PDB entry 5C0D | X-ray diffraction, 1.68 A resolution | chains A and C of the 3 polymer chains in the assembly

Chain A:
Name: HLA class I histocompatibility antigen, A-2 alpha chain
Source organism: Homo sapiens
UniProtKB: P01892 (1A02_HUMAN); residues 1-276 here correspond to UniProt positions 25-300 (UniProt number = residue number + 24)
Chain sequence (276 residues; row label = number of the first residue in the row):
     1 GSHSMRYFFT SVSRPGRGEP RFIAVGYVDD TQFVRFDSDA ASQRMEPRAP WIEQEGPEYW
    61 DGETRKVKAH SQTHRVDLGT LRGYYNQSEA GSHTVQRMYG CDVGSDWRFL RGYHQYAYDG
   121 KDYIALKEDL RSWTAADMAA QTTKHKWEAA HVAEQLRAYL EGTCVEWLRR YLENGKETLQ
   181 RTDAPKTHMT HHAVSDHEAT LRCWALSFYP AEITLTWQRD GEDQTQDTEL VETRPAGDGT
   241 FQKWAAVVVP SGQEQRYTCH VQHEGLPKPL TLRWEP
Disulfide bonds: Cys101-Cys164, Cys203-Cys259

Chain C:
Name: Marker peptide
Chain sequence (10 residues; row label = number of the first residue in the row):
     1 AQWGPDPAAA

Interface between chain A and chain C:
Contacting residue pairs (42):
  Met5(A) - Ala1(C)
  Tyr7(A) - Ala1(C)  hydrogen bond (side chain-backbone)
  Tyr7(A) - Gln2(C)  hydrogen bond (side chain-backbone)
  Phe9(A) - Gln2(C)
  Met45(A) - Gln2(C)
  Glu63(A) - Ala1(C)
  Glu63(A) - Gln2(C)  hydrogen bond
  Lys66(A) - Ala1(C)
  Lys66(A) - Gln2(C)  hydrogen bond (side chain-backbone)
  Lys66(A) - Trp3(C)
  Lys66(A) - Gly4(C)
  Lys66(A) - Pro5(C)
  Val67(A) - Gln2(C)
  Ala69(A) - Asp6(C)
  His70(A) - Asp6(C)
  His70(A) - Pro7(C)
  Thr73(A) - Asp6(C)  hydrogen bond
  Thr73(A) - Pro7(C)  hydrogen bond (side chain-backbone)
  Thr73(A) - Ala8(C)
  Thr73(A) - Ala9(C)
  Asp77(A) - Ala9(C)
  Asp77(A) - Ala10(C)  hydrogen bond (side chain-backbone)
  Thr80(A) - Ala10(C)
  Tyr84(A) - Ala10(C)  hydrogen bond (side chain-backbone)
  Arg97(A) - Pro7(C)
  Tyr99(A) - Gln2(C)
  Tyr99(A) - Trp3(C)  hydrogen bond (side chain-backbone)
  His114(A) - Trp3(C)
  Tyr116(A) - Ala10(C)
  Thr143(A) - Ala10(C)  hydrogen bond (side chain-backbone)
  Lys146(A) - Ala10(C)  hydrogen bond (side chain-backbone)
  Trp147(A) - Ala8(C)
  Trp147(A) - Ala9(C)  hydrogen bond (side chain-backbone)
  Trp147(A) - Ala10(C)
  Val152(A) - Ala8(C)  hydrophobic
  Gln155(A) - Trp3(C)
  Leu156(A) - Trp3(C)  hydrophobic
  Tyr159(A) - Ala1(C)  hydrogen bond (side chain-backbone)
  Tyr159(A) - Gln2(C)
  Tyr159(A) - Trp3(C)  hydrogen bond (side chain-backbone)
  Trp167(A) - Ala1(C)
  Tyr171(A) - Ala1(C)  hydrogen bond (side chain-backbone)
Also at the interface, not in a pair above, chain A (28 interface residues in all): Tyr59, Arg65

Overview:
The interface between chain A and chain C involves 28 residues on one side and 10 on the other, with 15
hydrogen bonds. Among the polar pairs are Tyr7(A)-Ala1(C), Tyr7(A)-Gln2(C) and Glu63(A)-Gln2(C).
Chain A is HLA class I histocompatibility antigen, A-2 alpha chain (Homo sapiens) and chain C is Marker
peptide; the structure, HLA-A02 carrying AQWGPDPAAA, was determined by X-ray diffraction together with 5C07,
5C08, 5C09, 5C0A, 5C0B, 5C0C and 6 further entries from the same study.
